PDB entry 6CP5 | electron microscopy, 4.20 A resolution (low resolution: residue-level contacts below are approximate; hydrogen-bond / salt-bridge calls are withheld) | chains 8 and X of the 16 polymer chains in the assembly

# Chain 8
Molecule: ATP synthase protein 8
Organism: Saccharomyces cerevisiae (strain ATCC 204508 / S288c)
Reference sequence: P00856 (ATP8_YEAST); numbering as in UniProt (aligned over 1-48)
Chain sequence (48 residues; row label = number of the first residue in the row):
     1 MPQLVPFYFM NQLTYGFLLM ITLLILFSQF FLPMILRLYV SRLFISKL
Unresolved in the structure: 1-6

# Chain X
Molecule: ATP synthase subunit a
Organism: Saccharomyces cerevisiae (strain ATCC 204508 / S288c)
Reference sequence: P00854 (ATP6_YEAST); residues 1-249 here correspond to UniProt positions 11-259 (UniProt number = residue number + 10)
Chain sequence (249 residues; each row starts with the number of its first residue):
     1 SPLDQFEIRT LFGLQSSFID LSCLNLTTFS LYTIIVLLVI TSLYTLTNNN NKIIGSRWLI
    61 SQEAIYDTIM NMTKGQIGGK NWGLYFPMIF TLFMFIFIAN LISMIPYSFA LSAHLVFIIS
   121 LSIVIWLGNT ILGLYKHGWV FFSLFVPAGT PLPLVPLLVI IETLSYFARA ISLGLRLGSN
   181 ILAGHLLMVI LAGLTFNFML INLFTLVFGF VPLAMILAIM MLEFAIGIIQ GYVWAILTAS
   241 YLKDAVYLH
Unresolved in the structure: 1-25
Reported in the primary citation:
  - mutagenesis - I161M, S165C, S165T, S165Y, L222F: increased growth (citing earlier work)

# Interface between chain 8 and chain X
Pairs across the interface (40):
  Phe9(8) with Val116(X)
  Asn11(8) with Thr27(X)
  Gln12(8) with Phe29(X); His114(X); Phe117(X)
  Leu13(8) with Phe117(X); Ser120(X)
  Tyr15(8) with Ser30(X)
  Gly16(8) with Phe117(X)
  Phe17(8) with Ser120(X); Val124(X)
  Leu19(8) with Thr33(X); Phe95(X)
  Met20(8) with Phe95(X); Leu121(X)
  Leu23(8) with Leu37(X); Ile40(X); Thr91(X)
  Leu24(8) with Thr91(X)
  Phe27(8) with Ile40(X); Phe90(X); Thr91(X); Met94(X)
  Ser28(8) with Pro87(X)
  Phe31(8) with Tyr44(X)
  Leu32(8) with Phe86(X); Pro87(X); Phe90(X)
  Met34(8) with Asn48(X)
  Ile35(8) with Tyr44(X); Glu63(X)
  Leu38(8) with Lys52(X); Leu59(X)
  Tyr39(8) with Glu63(X); Tyr66(X); Asp67(X)
  Arg42(8) with Ile53(X); Ile54(X); Gly55(X)
  Ile45(8) with Ile53(X)
Other interface residues (no listed pair), chain 8 (25 interface residues in all): Thr22, Leu26, Leu36, Ser41
Other interface residues (no listed pair), chain X (31 interface residues in all): Val36, Thr45, Gln62

# Summary
25 residues of chain 8 and 31 residues of chain X are in contact. From the paper: I161M, S165C and S165T of
chain X, among others, increase growth; 5 substitutions were tested in all.
Chain 8 is ATP synthase protein 8 and chain X is ATP synthase subunit a, both from Saccharomyces cerevisiae
(strain ATCC 204508 / S288c); the structure, Monomer yeast ATP synthase Fo reconstituted in nanodisc with
inhibitor of oligomycin bound generated from focused ..., was determined by electron microscopy, deposited
together with 6CP3, 6CP6 and 6CP7.
